PDB entry 3A6T | X-ray diffraction, 1.96 A resolution | chain A

== Chain A ==
Molecule: Mutator mutT protein
Organism: Escherichia coli K-12
Notes: EC 3.6.1.-
Reference sequence: P08337 (MUTT_ECOLI); residues 1-129 here = UniProt positions 1-129
Sequence (129 residues; row label = number of the first residue in the row):
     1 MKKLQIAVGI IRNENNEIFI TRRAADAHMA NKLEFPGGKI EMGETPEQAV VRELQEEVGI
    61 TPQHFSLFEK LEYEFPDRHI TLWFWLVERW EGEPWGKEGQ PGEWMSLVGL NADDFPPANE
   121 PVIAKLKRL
Not modelled in the structure: 1-2
Swiss-Prot annotation at these positions:
  - motif: Gly38 to Gly59 (Nudix box)
  - binding site (8-oxo-dGTP): Arg23, His28, Glu34 to Gly37, Asn119
  - binding site (Mg(2+)): Gly37, Glu57
Small-molecule neighbours: 8-oxo-2'-deoxy-guanosine-5'-monophosphate (8OG): Ile6, Val8, Arg23, His28, Met29, Glu34, Phe35, Pro36, Gly37, Gly38, Lys39, Phe75, Arg78, Ile80, Leu82, Phe84, Pro116, Ala118, Asn119
From the paper describing this entry:
  - binding site for 8-oxo-2'-deoxy-guanosine-5'-monophosphate: Ile6, Val8, Arg23, His28, Phe35, Gly37, Lys39, Phe75, Arg78, Ile80, Leu82, Pro116, Ala118, Asn119
  - contacts within the chain: His28-Asp77 (water-mediated contact), His28-Phe75, Asp77-Arg78 (hydrogen bond)
  - specificity-determining residues: Asn119
  - mutagenesis - R78A, N119A (1650-fold), N119D: decreased binding to 8-oxo-2'-deoxy-guanosine-5'-monophosphate (citing earlier work)
  - conformationally variable residues (order/disorder transition): Arg23, His28
  - mutagenesis - E53Q, E56Q (<24-fold), E57Q, E98Q (<24-fold): decreased catalytic activity (citing earlier work)

== In short ==
Chain A binds 8-oxo-2'-deoxy-guanosine-5'-monophosphate. UniProt lists 7 residues binding 8-oxo-dGTP and
Mg2+-binding residues Gly37 and Glu57. The paper reports a binding site for
8-oxo-2'-deoxy-guanosine-5'-monophosphate at Ile6, Val8 and Arg23 among others; E53Q, E56Q and E57Q, among
others, reduce catalytic activity; 7 substitutions were tested in all.
Chain A is Mutator mutT protein (Escherichia coli K-12); the structure, Crystal structure of MutT-8-OXO-DGMP
complex, was determined by X-ray diffraction, deposited together with 3A6S, 3A6U and 3A6V.
